3UYP - chains A and B; structure by X-ray diffraction, 2.00 A resolution.

== Chain A ==
Molecule: anti-dengue Mab 4E11
From: Mus musculus
Notes: fragment: Single chain variable fragment
Amino-acid sequence (253 residues; each row starts with the number of its first residue):
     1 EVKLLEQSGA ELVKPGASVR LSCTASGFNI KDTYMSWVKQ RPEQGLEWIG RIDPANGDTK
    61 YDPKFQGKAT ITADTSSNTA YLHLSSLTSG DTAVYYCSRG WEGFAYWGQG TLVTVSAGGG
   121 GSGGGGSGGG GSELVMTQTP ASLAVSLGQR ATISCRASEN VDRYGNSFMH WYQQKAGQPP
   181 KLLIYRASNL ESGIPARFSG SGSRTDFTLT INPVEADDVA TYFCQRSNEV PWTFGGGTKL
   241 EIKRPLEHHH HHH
Disordered / not traced: 1, 118-134, 245-253
Disulfide bonds: C23-C97, C155-C224

== Chain B ==
Molecule: Envelope protein
From: Dengue virus 4
Notes: fragment: domain III
UniProt: Q9IZJ0 (Q9IZJ0_9FLAV); residues 296-400 here = UniProt positions 296-400
Amino-acid sequence (114 residues; row label = number of the first residue in the row):
   295 MGMSYTMCSG KFSIDKEMAE TQHGTTVVKV KYEGAGAPCK VPIEIRDVNK EKVVGRIISS
   355 TPFAENTNSV TNIELEPPFG DSYIVIGVGD SALTLHWFRK GSSIGKLEHH HHHH
Disordered / not traced: 295-298, 395-408
Differences from the reference sequence: initiating methionine (295); expression tag (401-408)
Disulfide bonds: C302-C333

== Chain A / chain B interface ==
Pairs across the interface (45; chain A residue first):
  L4(A) - N362(B)
  G27(A) - N362(B)
  G27(A) - S363(B)
  F28(A) - N362(B)
  K31(A) - K310(B)  hydrogen bond (backbone-side chain)
  D32(A) - D309(B)
  D32(A) - K310(B)
  D32(A) - K323(B)
  D32(A) - V364(B)
  D32(A) - N366(B)  hydrogen bond
  T33(A) - D309(B)
  T33(A) - K310(B)
  Y34(A) - D309(B)
  Y34(A) - K310(B)
  Y34(A) - E311(B)  hydrogen bond (side chain-backbone)
  D53(A) - K310(B)  salt bridge
  A55(A) - K310(B)
  R99(A) - D309(B)  salt bridge
  R99(A) - K325(B)
  R99(A) - N362(B)  hydrogen bond (side chain-backbone)
  R99(A) - V364(B)
  W101(A) - I308(B)
  W101(A) - D309(B)
  W101(A) - K310(B)
  W101(A) - E311(B)
  E102(A) - S307(B)
  E102(A) - I308(B)  hydrogen bond (side chain-backbone)
  Y106(A) - K325(B)
  Y106(A) - T361(B)  hydrogen bond (side chain-backbone)
  Y106(A) - N362(B)  hydrogen bond
  R163(A) - E311(B)  salt bridge
  Y164(A) - E311(B)
  Y164(A) - M312(B)  hydrogen bond (side chain-backbone)
  Y164(A) - T388(B)
  Y164(A) - L389(B)  hydrophobic
  Y164(A) - H390(B)  hydrogen bond (backbone-backbone)
  N166(A) - L387(B)
  N166(A) - T388(B)  hydrogen bond (side chain-backbone)
  N166(A) - L389(B)
  Y185(A) - E327(B)
  R186(A) - F306(B)  hydrogen bond (side chain-backbone)
  R186(A) - S307(B)
  R186(A) - L387(B)
  N189(A) - K305(B)  hydrogen bond
  E191(A) - E327(B)
Also at the interface, not in a pair above, chain A (25 interface residues in all): V2, G100, G165, S192, E229
Also at the interface, not in a pair above, chain B (21 interface residues in all): W391
The authors on this interface:
  - interface residues, chain B: K310(B), E311(B), N362(B), L387(B), W391(B)

== In short ==
25 residues of chain A and 21 residues of chain B are in contact, with 12 hydrogen bonds and 3 salt bridges.
Polar contacts include D53(A)-K310(B), R99(A)-D309(B) and R163(A)-E311(B). From the paper: interface residues
K310(B), E311(B) and N362(B) among others.
Chain A is anti-dengue Mab 4E11 (Mus musculus) and chain B is Envelope protein (Dengue virus 4); the
structure, Crystal structure of the dengue virus serotype 4 envelope protein domain III in complex with the
..., was determined by X-ray diffraction, deposited together with 3UZE, 3UZQ and 3UZV.
